1BCC - chains A and E of the 10 polymer chains in the assembly; structure by X-ray diffraction, 3.16 A resolution.

Chain A:
Protein: Ubiquinol cytochrome C oxidoreductase
Organism: Gallus gallus
Notes: EC 1.10.2.2
Reference sequence: P13272 (UCRI_BOVIN); aligned to UniProt positions 1-446 over residues 1-446 (the alignment contains insertions or deletions, so no single offset holds)
Chain sequence (446 residues; numbered 1 to 446; the number before each row is that of its first residue):
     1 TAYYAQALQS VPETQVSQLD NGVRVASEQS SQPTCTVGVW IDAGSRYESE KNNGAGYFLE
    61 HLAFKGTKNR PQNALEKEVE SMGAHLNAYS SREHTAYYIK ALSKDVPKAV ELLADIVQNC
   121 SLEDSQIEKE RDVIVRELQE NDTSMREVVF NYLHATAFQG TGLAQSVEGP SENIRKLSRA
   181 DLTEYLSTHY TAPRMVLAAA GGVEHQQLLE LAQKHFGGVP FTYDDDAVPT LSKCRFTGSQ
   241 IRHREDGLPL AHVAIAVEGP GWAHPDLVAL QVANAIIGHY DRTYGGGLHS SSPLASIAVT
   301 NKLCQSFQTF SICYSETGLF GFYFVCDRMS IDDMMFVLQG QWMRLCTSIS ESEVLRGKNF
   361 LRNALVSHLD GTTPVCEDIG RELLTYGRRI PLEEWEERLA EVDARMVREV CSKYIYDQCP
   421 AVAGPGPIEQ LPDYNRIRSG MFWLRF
Unresolved in the structure: 1-3, 446
Sequence notes: conflict Y3 (Thr37 in P13272), V23 (Leu57 in P13272), L59 (Val93 in P13272), 42 further conflict positions vs the reference (P13272) not listed

Chain E:
Protein: Ubiquinol cytochrome C oxidoreductase
Organism: Gallus gallus
Notes: EC 1.10.2.2
Reference sequence: P13272 (UCRI_BOVIN); residues 1-196 here correspond to UniProt positions 79-274 (UniProt number = residue number + 78)
Chain sequence (196 residues; row label = number of the first residue in the row):
     1 SHTDIKVPNF SDYRRPPDDY STKSSRESDP SRKGFSYLVT AVTTLGVAYA AKNVVTQFVS
    61 SMSASADVLA MSKIEIKLSD IPEGKNMAFK WRGKPLFVRH RTKKEIDQEA AVEVSQLRDP
   121 QHDLERVKKP EWVILIGVCT HLGCVPIANA GDFGGYYCPC HGSHYDASGR IRKGPAPLNL
   181 EVPSYEFTSD DMVIVG
Disulfide bonds: C144-C160
Sequence notes: conflict N9 (Asp87 in P13272), P17 (Glu95 in P13272), D18 (Val96 in P13272), D19 (Leu97 in P13272), Y20 (Asp98 in P13272), R26 (Lys104 in P13272), D29 (Ser107 in P13272), P30 (Glu108 in P13272), S31 (Ala109 in P13272), V42 (Thr120 in P13272), L45 (Val123 in P13272), T56 (Ser134 in P13272)
Ion coordination: 2Fe-2S cluster Fe: C139, H141, C158, H161
Small-molecule neighbours: 2Fe-2S cluster (FES): C139, H141, L142, G143, C144, C158, C160, H161, G162, S163
Curated features (UniProtKB/Swiss-Prot):
  - binding site ([2Fe-2S] cluster): C139, H141, C158, H161, S163
What the authors report for this chain:
  - 2Fe-2S cluster coordination: H161

Chain A / chain E interface:
Contacting residue pairs (32):
  L138(A) - T3(E)
  D142(A) - S1(E)  hydrogen bond (side chain-backbone)
  D142(A) - H2(E)  salt bridge
  V148(A) - H2(E)
  N151(A) - H2(E)  hydrogen bond
  Y152(A) - H2(E)
  Y152(A) - I5(E)
  A155(A) - V7(E)
  T156(A) - V7(E)
  Q159(A) - V7(E)
  Q159(A) - R15(E)  hydrogen bond
  T161(A) - S21(E)
  S166(A) - T3(E)
  E168(A) - T3(E)
  G169(A) - T3(E)
  P170(A) - D4(E)
  S171(A) - D4(E)  hydrogen bond (backbone-side chain)
  K233(A) - T22(E)
  R235(A) - R15(E)
  R235(A) - D19(E)  hydrogen bond (side chain-backbone)
  R235(A) - Y20(E)
  R235(A) - S21(E)
  F236(A) - S25(E)
  T237(A) - R15(E)  hydrogen bond
  K413(A) - R26(E)
  D417(A) - K33(E)  hydrogen bond (backbone-side chain)
  D417(A) - Y37(E)  hydrogen bond
  Q418(A) - R26(E)
  Q418(A) - K33(E)
  R438(A) - K33(E)
  R438(A) - Y37(E)
  F442(A) - Y37(E)
Other interface residues (no listed pair), chain A (27 interface residues in all): G160, E258, Y414, C419
Other interface residues (no listed pair), chain E (17 interface residues in all): F10, K23

Summary:
The interface between chain A and chain E involves 27 residues on one side and 17 on the other, with 8
hydrogen bonds and 1 salt bridge. Polar pairs include D142(A)-H2(E), D142(A)-S1(E) and N151(A)-H2(E). Chain E
binds 2Fe-2S cluster. From UniProt: 5 [2Fe-2S] cluster-binding residues on chain E. From the paper: 2Fe-2S
cluster coordination by H161(E).
Here chain A is Ubiquinol cytochrome C oxidoreductase and chain E is Ubiquinol cytochrome C oxidoreductase,
both from Gallus gallus. Entry 1BCC (Cytochrome BC1 complex from chicken) was determined by X-ray diffraction
(same publication as 2BCC and 3BCC).
